PDB entry 8J1A | electron microscopy, 3.24 A resolution | chains B and S of the 5 polymer chains in the assembly

[Chain B]
Molecule: Guanine nucleotide-binding protein G(I)/G(S)/G(T) subunit beta-1
From: Homo sapiens
UniProtKB: P62873 (GBB1_HUMAN); residue numbers follow UniProt; this construct covers 2-340
Sequence (348 residues; row label = number of the first residue in the row; numbers below 1 keep their minus sign (Met-4 is residue -4)):
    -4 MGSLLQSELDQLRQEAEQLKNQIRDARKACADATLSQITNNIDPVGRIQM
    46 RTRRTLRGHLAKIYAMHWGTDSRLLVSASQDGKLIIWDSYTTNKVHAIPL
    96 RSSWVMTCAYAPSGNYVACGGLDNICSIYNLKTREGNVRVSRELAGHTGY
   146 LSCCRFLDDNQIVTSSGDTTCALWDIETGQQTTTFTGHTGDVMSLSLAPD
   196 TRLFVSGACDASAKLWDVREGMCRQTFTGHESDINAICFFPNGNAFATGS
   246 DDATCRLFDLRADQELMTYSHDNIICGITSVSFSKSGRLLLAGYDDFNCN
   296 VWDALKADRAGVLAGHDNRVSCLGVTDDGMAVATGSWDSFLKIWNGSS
Not modelled in the structure: -4 to 3, 341-343
Differences from the reference sequence: initiating methionine (-4); expression tag (-3 to 1, 341-343)
Swiss-Prot annotation at these positions:
  - modified residue: Ser2 (N-acetylserine), His266 (Phosphohistidine)
  - natural variant: Leu30 (L30F: In MRD42; uncertain significance), Arg52 (R52G: In MRD42), Gly64 (G64V: In MRD42), Asp76 (D76E: In MRD42; D76G: In MRD42), Gly77 (G77S: In MRD42), Lys78 (K78R: In MRD42), Ile80 (I80N: In MRD42; I80T: In MRD42), His91 (H91R: In MRD42; uncertain significance), Ala92 (A92T: In MRD42), Pro94 (P94S: In MRD42), Leu95 (L95P: In MRD42), Arg96 (R96L: In MRD42), 5 further natural variant entries in UniProt

[Chain S]
Molecule: Antibody fragment ScFv16
Notes: antibody fragment or engineered binder
Sequence (269 residues; numbered 1 to 269; the number before each row is that of its first residue):
     1 DVQLVESGGGLVQPGGSRKLSCSASGFAFSSFGMHWVRQAPEKGLEWVAY
    51 ISSGSGTIYYADTVKGRFTISRDDPKNTLFLQMTSLRSEDTAMYYCVRSI
   101 YYYGSSPFDFWGQGTTLTVSSGGGGSGGGGSGGGGSDIVMTQATSSVPVT
   151 PGESVSISCRSSKSLLHSNGNTYLYWFLQRPGQSPQLLIYRMSNLASGVP
   201 DRFSGSGSGTAFTLTISRLEAEDVGVYYCMQHLEYPLTFGAGTKLELKGS
   251 LEVLFQGPAAAHHHHHHHH
Not modelled in the structure: 1, 122-135, 248-269
Disulfides: Cys22-Cys96

[How chain B and chain S interact]
Pairs across the interface (12; chain B residue first):
  Asp66(B) - Tyr103(S)  hydrogen bond
  Arg68(B) - Tyr103(S)
  Leu69(B) - Tyr103(S)  hydrophobic
  Val90(B) - Tyr102(S)  hydrophobic
  Arg129(B) - Val2(S)
  Arg129(B) - Arg98(S)  hydrogen bond (backbone-side chain)
  Arg129(B) - Phe110(S)
  Glu130(B) - Gly26(S)
  Glu130(B) - Phe27(S)
  Glu130(B) - Ala28(S)  hydrogen bond (backbone-backbone)
  Gly131(B) - Phe32(S)
  Asn132(B) - Ala28(S)
Interface residues without a listed pair, chain B (10 interface residues in all): Asp83, His91
Interface residues without a listed pair, chain S (10 interface residues in all): Ser31

[Overview]
The chain B/chain S interface involves 10 residues from each chain, with 3 hydrogen bonds. Polar contacts
include Asp66(B)-Tyr103(S), Arg129(B)-Arg98(S) and Glu130(B)-Ala28(S).
Here chain B is Guanine nucleotide-binding protein G(I)/G(S)/G(T) subunit beta-1 (Homo sapiens) and chain S is
Antibody fragment ScFv16. Entry 8J1A (Cryo-EM structure of the GPR84 receptor-Gi complex with no ligand
modeled) was determined by electron microscopy together with 8J18 and 8J19 from the same study.
